PDB entry 6CH3 | X-ray diffraction, 2.68 A resolution | chains A and B

# Chain A
Name: Flagellar biosynthesis protein FlhA
Source organism: Salmonella typhimurium (strain LT2 / SGSC1412 / ATCC 700720)
UniProt: P40729 (FLHA_SALTY); numbering as in UniProt (aligned over 360-690)
Chain sequence (331 residues; row label = number of the first residue in the row):
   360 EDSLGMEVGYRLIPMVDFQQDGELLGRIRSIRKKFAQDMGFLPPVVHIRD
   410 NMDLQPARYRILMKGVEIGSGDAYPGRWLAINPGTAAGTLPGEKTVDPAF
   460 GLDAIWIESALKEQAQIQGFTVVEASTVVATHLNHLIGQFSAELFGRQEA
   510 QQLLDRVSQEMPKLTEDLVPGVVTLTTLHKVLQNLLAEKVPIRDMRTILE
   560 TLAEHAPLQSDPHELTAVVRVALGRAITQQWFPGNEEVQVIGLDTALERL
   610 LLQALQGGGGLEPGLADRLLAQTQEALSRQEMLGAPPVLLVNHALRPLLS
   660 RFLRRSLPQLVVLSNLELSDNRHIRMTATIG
Unresolved in the structure: 616-622

# Chain B
Name: Flagellar secretion chaperone FliS, Flagellin
Source organism: Salmonella typhimurium (strain LT2 / SGSC1412 / ATCC 700720)
UniProt: chimeric construct of P26609, P06179: residues 1-135 from P26609 (FLIS_SALTY) positions 1-135 (same numbers); residues 158-198 from P06179 positions 455-495 (UniProt number = residue number + 297)
Chain sequence (198 residues; row label = number of the first residue in the row):
     1 MYTASGIKAYAQVSVESAVMSASPHQLIEMLFDGANSALVRARLFLEQGD
    51 VVAKGEALSKAINIIDNGLKAGLDQEKGGEIATNLSELYDYMIRRLLQAN
   101 LRNDAQAIEEVERLLSNIAEAWKQISPKASFQESRGTASGAGGSEGGGSE
   151 GGTSGATEDSDYATEVSNMSRAQILQQAGTSVLAQANQVPQNVLSLLR
Unresolved in the structure: 1-5, 129-159
Sequence notes: conflict R113 (Gly in P26609)

# Interface between chain A and chain B
Contacting residue pairs (40):
  G385(A) with S21(B), hydrogen bond (backbone-side chain)
  R386(A) with V13(B), hydrogen bond (side chain-backbone); S14(B), hydrogen bond (side chain-backbone); S17(B), hydrogen bond; A18(B)
  S389(A) with S17(B), hydrogen bond (side chain-backbone); M20(B); S21(B), hydrogen bond (side chain-backbone)
  K392(A) with M20(B)
  K393(A) with E16(B); M20(B)
  I440(A) with I7(B), hydrophobic; Y10(B), hydrophobic
  P442(A) with I7(B), hydrophobic
  D456(A) with Y10(B)
  P457(A) with Y10(B)
  A458(A) with Y10(B), hydrogen bond (backbone-side chain)
  F459(A) with G6(B); A9(B), hydrophobic; Y10(B), hydrophobic
  K471(A) with S37(B)
  E472(A) with S37(B), hydrogen bond; V40(B)
  Q473(A) with L44(B)
  Q475(A) with R41(B)
  I476(A) with R41(B); L44(B), hydrophobic; F45(B), hydrophobic; Q48(B)
  T480(A) with I7(B)
  V482(A) with Y10(B); S14(B)
  E483(A) with S14(B), hydrogen bond
  T486(A) with Y10(B); S14(B)
  V487(A) with Y10(B), hydrophobic
  A489(A) with V13(B), hydrophobic
  T490(A) with Y10(B); V13(B)
  N493(A) with V13(B)
Also at the interface, not in a pair above, chain A (28 interface residues in all): I390, Q396, N441, L461
Also at the interface, not in a pair above, chain B (19 interface residues in all): A11, Q12
From the paper, about this interface:
  - specific contacts: D456(A)-Y10(B), I476(A)-L44(B) (hydrophobic contact), I476(A)-F45(B) (hydrophobic contact)
  - interface residues, chain B: I7(B), Y10(B), V13(B)

# Overview
Chain A and chain B form an interface of 28 and 19 residues respectively; the contacts include 9 hydrogen
bonds. Polar contacts include G385(A)-S21(B), R386(A)-V13(B) and R386(A)-S14(B). The paper describes a contact
between D456(A) and Y10(B); hydrophobic contacts between I476(A) and L44(B) and I476(A) and F45(B). The paper
reports interface residues I7(B), Y10(B) and V13(B).
Chain A is Flagellar biosynthesis protein FlhA and chain B is Flagellar secretion chaperone FliS, Flagellin,
both from Salmonella typhimurium (strain LT2 / SGSC1412 / ATCC 700720); the structure, Crystal structure of
the cytoplasmic domain of FlhA and FliS-FliC complex, was determined by X-ray diffraction together with 6CH1
and 6CH2 from the same study.
